4AUC - chains A and B; structure by X-ray diffraction, 1.60 A resolution.

[Chain A]
Name: Chymosin
Source organism: Bos taurus
Notes: EC 3.4.23.4
UniProtKB: P00794 (CHYM_BOVIN); residues 1-323 here correspond to UniProt positions 59-381 (UniProt number = residue number + 58)
Amino-acid sequence (323 residues; row label = number of the first residue in the row):
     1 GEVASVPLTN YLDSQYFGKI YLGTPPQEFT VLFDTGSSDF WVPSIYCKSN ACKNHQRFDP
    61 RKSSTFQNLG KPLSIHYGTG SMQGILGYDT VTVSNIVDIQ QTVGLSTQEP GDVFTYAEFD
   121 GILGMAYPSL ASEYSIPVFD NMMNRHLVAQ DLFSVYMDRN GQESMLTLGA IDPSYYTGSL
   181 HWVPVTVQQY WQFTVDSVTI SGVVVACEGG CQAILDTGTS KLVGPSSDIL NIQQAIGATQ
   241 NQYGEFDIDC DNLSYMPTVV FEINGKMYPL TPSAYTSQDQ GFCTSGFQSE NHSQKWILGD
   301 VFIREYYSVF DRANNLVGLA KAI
Disulfides: C47-C52, C207-C211, C250-C283
Ion coordination: Cd2+: D151, D249, D251; Na+ near N314 (its only coordinating residue here)
UniProt features mapped onto this chain:
  - active site: D34, D216

[Chain B]
Name: Pepstatin A
Amino-acid sequence (6 residues; numbered 1 to 6; the number before each row is that of its first residue):
     1 XVVXAX
Modified residues: IVA (isovaleric acid) at position 1; STA (statine) at position 4; STA (statine) at position 6

[Chain A / chain B interface]
Pairs across the interface (31; chain A residue first):
  S14(A) - V2(B)
  L32(A) - STA_4(B)
  D34(A) - STA_4(B)
  G36(A) - STA_4(B)
  G36(A) - A5(B)  hydrogen bond (backbone-backbone)
  S37(A) - A5(B)
  H76(A) - A5(B)
  H76(A) - STA_6(B)  hydrogen bond (backbone-backbone)
  Y77(A) - V3(B)
  Y77(A) - STA_4(B)
  Y77(A) - A5(B)  hydrophobic
  Y77(A) - STA_6(B)
  G78(A) - V3(B)  hydrogen bond (backbone-backbone)
  G78(A) - STA_4(B)  hydrogen bond (backbone-backbone)
  G78(A) - STA_6(B)
  T79(A) - V2(B)
  T79(A) - V3(B)  hydrogen bond (side chain-backbone)
  T79(A) - STA_4(B)
  L130(A) - STA_6(B)
  Y190(A) - A5(B)  hydrogen bond (side chain-backbone)
  Y190(A) - STA_6(B)
  D216(A) - STA_4(B)
  G218(A) - V2(B)
  G218(A) - V3(B)
  G218(A) - STA_4(B)  hydrogen bond (backbone-backbone)
  T219(A) - V2(B)
  T219(A) - V3(B)
  T219(A) - STA_4(B)
  S220(A) - IVA_1(B)
  S220(A) - V2(B)  hydrogen bond (backbone-backbone)
  I297(A) - V3(B)  hydrophobic
Also at the interface, not in a pair above, chain A (21 interface residues in all): V113, F114, F119, I122, Q288

[Summary]
Chain A and chain B form an interface of 21 and 6 residues respectively; the contacts include 8 hydrogen
bonds. Polar pairs include T79(A)-V3(B), Y190(A)-A5(B) and G36(A)-A5(B). From UniProt: active-site residues
D34(A) and D216(A) on chain A.
Chain A is Chymosin (Bos taurus) and chain B is Pepstatin A; the structure, Bovine chymosin in complex with
Pepstatin A, was determined by X-ray diffraction.
